4DQ5 - chain A; structure by X-ray diffraction, 1.40 A resolution.

Chain A:
Protein: Membrane protein Phi6 P5wt
Organism: Pseudomonas phage phi6
Reference sequence: Q283U5 (Q283U5_BPPH6); residues 48-220 here = UniProt positions 48-220
Sequence (173 residues; row label = number of the first residue in the row):
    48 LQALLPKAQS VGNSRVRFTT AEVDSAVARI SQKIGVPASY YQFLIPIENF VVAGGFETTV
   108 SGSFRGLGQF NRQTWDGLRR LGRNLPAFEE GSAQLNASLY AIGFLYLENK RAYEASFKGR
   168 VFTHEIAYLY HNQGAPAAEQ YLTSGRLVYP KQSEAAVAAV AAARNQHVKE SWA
Unresolved in the structure: 52-60
Small-molecule neighbours: 4-(2-aminoethyl)benzenesulfonyl fluoride (AES): Phe111, Asn118, Thr121, His178, Asn179, Gln180, Gly181, Tyr196
What the authors report for this chain:
  - catalytic residues: Glu95 (proposed by the authors, not directly observed)
  - mutagenesis - V207F (5.7-7.6 degC): increased stability
  - conformationally variable residues (order/disorder transition): Gln199 to Ala220

Overview:
Ligands of chain A: 4-(2-aminoethyl)benzenesulfonyl fluoride. From the paper: the catalytic residue Glu95;
V207F increases stability.
Chain A is Membrane protein Phi6 P5wt (Pseudomonas phage phi6); the structure, Structural Investigation of
Bacteriophage Phi6 Lysin (WT), was determined by X-ray diffraction together with 4DQ7 and 4DQJ from the same
study.
